6UT8 - chains D and G of the 7 polymer chains in the assembly; structure by electron microscopy, 3.68 A resolution.

Chain D:
Protein: GTPase subunit of restriction endonuclease
Organism: Thermococcus gammatolerans
Reference sequence: C5A3Z3 (C5A3Z3_THEGJ); numbering as in UniProt (aligned over 186-613)
Chain sequence (428 residues; row label = number of the first residue in the row):
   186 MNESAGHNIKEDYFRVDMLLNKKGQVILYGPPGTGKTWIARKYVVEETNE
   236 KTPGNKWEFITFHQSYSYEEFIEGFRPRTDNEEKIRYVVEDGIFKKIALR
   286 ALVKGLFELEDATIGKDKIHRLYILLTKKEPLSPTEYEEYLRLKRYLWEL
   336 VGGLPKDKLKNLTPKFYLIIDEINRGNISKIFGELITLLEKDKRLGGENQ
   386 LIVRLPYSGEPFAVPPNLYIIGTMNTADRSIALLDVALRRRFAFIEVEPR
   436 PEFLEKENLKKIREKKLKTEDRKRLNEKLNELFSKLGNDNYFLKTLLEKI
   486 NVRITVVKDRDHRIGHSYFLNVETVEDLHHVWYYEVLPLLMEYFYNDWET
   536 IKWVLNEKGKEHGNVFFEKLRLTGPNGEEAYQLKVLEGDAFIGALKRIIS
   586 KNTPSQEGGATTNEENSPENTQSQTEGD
Unresolved in the structure: 186-193, 585-613
Bound ions: Mg2+: Thr222, Asp356 (together with GTP-gamma-S)
Small-molecule neighbours:
  - GTP-gamma-S (GSP; 5'-guanosine-diphosphate-monothiophosphate), molecule 1: Pro217, Gly218, Thr219, Gly220, Lys221, Thr222, Trp223, Asp356, Glu357, Asn410, Phe438, Ile447, Lys450, His501, Ser502, Leu505
  - GTP-gamma-S (GSP), molecule 2: Glu375, Asp377, Lys378, Asn384, Ala422, Arg425, Arg426
Reported in the primary citation:
  - mutagenesis - R360A, R414A, D420A, R424A, E527A, Y530A: increased catalytic activity
  - mutagenesis - K221A, T222A, D356A, N410A, D413A, R425A, R426A: decreased catalytic activity
  - mutagenesis - W223A, D356A, R425A, R426A: decreased stability
  - mutagenesis - W223A: abolished catalytic activity
  - mutagenesis - N410A, D413A: abolished catalytic activity with McrBC 5-methylcytosine restriction system component (chain G)
  - mutagenesis - E375A, D377A, K378A: unchanged catalytic activity

Chain G:
Protein: McrBC 5-methylcytosine restriction system component
Organism: Thermococcus gammatolerans
Reference sequence: C5A3Z2 (C5A3Z2_THEGJ); numbering as in UniProt (aligned over 1-458)
Chain sequence (458 residues; each row starts with the number of its first residue):
     1 MPRLTTITLYEHDEKRYRDIAGDKKAIQDALIKLNKQFKKDFKKLDRSED
    51 NSDTEDTIDESKGVVEVYANKIKARHYVGFAAVDNVFLQILPKVFKPKKE
   101 QTQETQEDTWEPILAFIRMLDMAYGLKIKDHDLAYLQGRNLRPNLYEVFI
   151 YLFAKSLWSEVQRGYHREYVEVHREEKFLRGKLLMSRQIRKLPHQLNTFS
   201 VEVHELIEDNLLNRIFYASVREALRRTTWGLNRKLLGELMLAFDGITPIH
   251 LRTEHFERVHFTRLNERFRRPFELAKLLFMPASGKGRSREVSGFFVDMNK
   301 LFERFIERVLVRNLPPEYKLFYQESYPFLKNQNGSSQKPDYVVRKGNTPV
   351 VVLDAKYRELKERIPSSDMLRQLYVYSRIWGYKTSHENDSKPPAVIVIPS
   401 SSTYNQGLPDKPLEFEFFDERKLFIVAYNMDYVKTGAIFKADKNFRRSLN
   451 NIIGKLNT
Unresolved in the structure: 1-4, 99-106, 281-289, 329-334, 381-392, 454-458
Reported in the primary citation:
  - catalytic residues: Asp340, Asp354, Lys356 (proposed by the authors, not directly observed)
  - mutagenesis - R263A: abolished catalytic activity
  - mutagenesis - R263K: decreased catalytic activity on stimulatory effect

Interface between chain D and chain G:
Pairs across the interface (18):
  Gln249(D) - His204(G)
  Ser250(D) - Lys182(G)
  Ser252(D) - Lys182(G)
  Glu254(D) - Ser186(G)  hydrogen bond
  Glu255(D) - Lys182(G)  salt bridge
  Phe260(D) - Met185(G)
  Phe260(D) - Ile189(G)  hydrophobic
  Phe260(D) - Arg190(G)
  Pro262(D) - Ile189(G)
  Tyr272(D) - Ile189(G)  hydrophobic
  Tyr392(D) - Ser186(G)
  Asp413(D) - Arg263(G)  salt bridge
  Ser415(D) - Thr262(G)
  Ser415(D) - Arg263(G)
  Ser415(D) - Leu264(G)
  Asn561(D) - His131(G)
  Asn561(D) - Ala134(G)
  Glu563(D) - His131(G)
Other interface residues (no listed pair), chain D (18 interface residues in all): Asn362, Lys365, Arg414, Asn531, Gly562
Other interface residues (no listed pair), chain G (15 interface residues in all): Tyr135, Arg163, Glu171, Leu184

In short:
The interface between chain D and chain G involves 18 residues on one side and 15 on the other; the contacts
include 1 hydrogen bond and 2 salt bridges. Among the polar pairs are Glu255(D)-Lys182(G), Asp413(D)-Arg263(G)
and Glu254(D)-Ser186(G). From the paper: catalytic residues Asp340(G), Asp354(G) and Lys356(G); K221A, T222A
and D356A of chain D, among others, reduce catalytic activity; 19 substitutions were tested in all.
Chain D is GTPase subunit of restriction endonuclease and chain G is McrBC 5-methylcytosine restriction system
component, both from Thermococcus gammatolerans; the structure, Refined half-complex from tetradecameric
assembly of Thermococcus gammatolerans McrB AAA+ hexamers with bound McrC, was determined by electron
microscopy (same publication as 6UT3, 6UT4, 6UT5, 6UT6 and 6UT7).
